Entry 7CGQ (X-ray diffraction, 2.21 A resolution); this record covers chains A and B.

[Chain A (and B)]
Protein: L-arabinose 1-dehydrogenase (NAD(P)(+))
Organism: Azospirillum brasilense
Notes: EC 1.1.1.376, 1.1.1.120, 1.1.1.48; chain B of this document is another copy of the same molecule, construct and numbering; everything in this record applies to it too
UniProtKB: Q53TZ2 (ARAA_AZOBR); numbering as in UniProt (aligned over 2-309)
Chain sequence (319 residues; row label = number of the first residue in the row; numbers below 1 keep their minus sign (Met-9 is residue -9)):
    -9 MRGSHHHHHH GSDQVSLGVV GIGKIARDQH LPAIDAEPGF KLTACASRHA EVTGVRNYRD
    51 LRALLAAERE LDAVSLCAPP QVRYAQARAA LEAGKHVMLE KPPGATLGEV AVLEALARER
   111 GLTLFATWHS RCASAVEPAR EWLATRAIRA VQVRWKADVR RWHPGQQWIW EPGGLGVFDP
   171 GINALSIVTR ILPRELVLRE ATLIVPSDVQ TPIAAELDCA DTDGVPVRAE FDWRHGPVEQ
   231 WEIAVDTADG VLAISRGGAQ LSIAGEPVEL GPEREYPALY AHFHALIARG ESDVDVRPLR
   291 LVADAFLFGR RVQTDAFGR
Disordered / not traced: -9 to 3 (chain B: -9 to 3, 152-155, 308-309)
Construct notes: initiating methionine (-9); expression tag (-8 to 1); engineered mutation Ala147 (Glu in Q53TZ2)
Ligand contacts:
  - alpha-L-arabinopyranose (ARA): Lys91, His119, Trp152, His153, Asp169, Pro170, Asn173, Trp231
  - NADP (NAP; NADP nicotinamide-adenine-dinucleotide phosphate): Gly11, Ile12, Gly13, Lys14, Ile15, Ser37, Arg38, His39, Ala40, Cys67, Ala68, Pro69, Pro70, Val72, Arg73, Gln76, Glu90, Lys91, Pro92, His119, Trp152, His153, Gln156, Trp158, Asp169, Tyr266
UniProt features mapped onto this chain:
  - active site: Lys91 (Proton donor)
  - binding site (NADP(+)): Ile15, Ser37, Arg38, Asp169
  - mutagenesis: Asp169 (D169A: Loss of activity), Asn173 (N173A: Decrease by 4 orders of magnitude in catalytic efficiency)

[Chain A / chain B interface]
Contacting residue pairs (48; chain A residue first):
  Tyr74(A) - Val187(B)
  Tyr74(A) - Arg189(B)
  Arg78(A) - Thr212(B)  hydrogen bond (side chain-backbone)
  Ala95(A) - Leu297(B)
  Ala95(A) - Phe298(B)
  Thr96(A) - Asp294(B)
  Thr96(A) - Phe298(B)
  Leu97(A) - Leu97(B)  hydrophobic
  Leu97(A) - Arg290(B)
  Leu97(A) - Asp294(B)  hydrogen bond (backbone-side chain)
  Gly98(A) - Arg290(B)
  Gly98(A) - Asp294(B)  hydrogen bond (backbone-side chain)
  Glu99(A) - Val187(B)
  Ala101(A) - Arg290(B)
  Val102(A) - Val187(B)  hydrophobic
  Val102(A) - Thr212(B)
  Pro162(A) - Phe298(B)
  Gly163(A) - Phe298(B)
  Leu165(A) - Leu297(B)  hydrophobic
  Val187(A) - Gly98(B)
  Val187(A) - Glu99(B)
  Val187(A) - Val102(B)  hydrophobic
  Gln200(A) - Arg300(B)
  Gln200(A) - Arg301(B)  hydrogen bond (side chain-backbone)
  Thr212(A) - Arg78(B)  hydrogen bond (backbone-side chain)
  Thr212(A) - Val102(B)
  Arg290(A) - Leu97(B)
  Arg290(A) - Gly98(B)
  Arg290(A) - Ala101(B)
  Ala293(A) - Leu297(B)  hydrophobic
  Asp294(A) - Thr96(B)
  Asp294(A) - Leu97(B)  hydrogen bond (side chain-backbone)
  Asp294(A) - Gly98(B)  hydrogen bond (side chain-backbone)
  Phe296(A) - Phe296(B)
  Phe296(A) - Leu297(B)  hydrophobic
  Phe296(A) - Arg301(B)
  Leu297(A) - Ala95(B)
  Leu297(A) - Gly163(B)
  Leu297(A) - Leu165(B)  hydrophobic
  Leu297(A) - Phe296(B)  hydrophobic
  Phe298(A) - Ala95(B)  hydrophobic
  Phe298(A) - Pro162(B)
  Phe298(A) - Gly163(B)
  Gly299(A) - Pro162(B)
  Arg300(A) - Pro162(B)
  Arg300(A) - Gln200(B)
  Arg301(A) - Gln200(B)  hydrogen bond (backbone-side chain)
  Arg301(A) - Arg301(B)
Also at the interface, not in a pair above, chain A (29 interface residues in all): Ala75, Glu185, Leu188, Leu289, Val292
Also at the interface, not in a pair above, chain B (28 interface residues in all): Tyr74, Glu185, Leu188, Val292, Ala293, Gly299

[Summary]
Chain A and chain B form an interface of 29 and 28 residues respectively, with 8 hydrogen bonds. Among the
polar pairs are Arg78(A)-Thr212(B), Leu97(A)-Asp294(B) and Gly98(A)-Asp294(B). Bound to chain A: NADP and
alpha-L-arabinopyranose.
Both chains are L-arabinose 1-dehydrogenase (NAD(P)(+)) (Azospirillum brasilense). Entry 7CGQ (Crystal
structure of Azospirillum brasilense L-arabinose 1-dehydrogenase E147A mutant (NADP and L-arabinose bound
form)) was determined by X-ray diffraction.
